Entry 7REP (X-ray diffraction, 2.19 A resolution); this record covers chain A.

[Chain A]
Name: Penicillin G acylase
From: Kluyvera cryocrescens
Notes: EC 3.5.1.11
Amino-acid sequence (770 residues; numbered 1 to 770; the number before each row is that of its first residue):
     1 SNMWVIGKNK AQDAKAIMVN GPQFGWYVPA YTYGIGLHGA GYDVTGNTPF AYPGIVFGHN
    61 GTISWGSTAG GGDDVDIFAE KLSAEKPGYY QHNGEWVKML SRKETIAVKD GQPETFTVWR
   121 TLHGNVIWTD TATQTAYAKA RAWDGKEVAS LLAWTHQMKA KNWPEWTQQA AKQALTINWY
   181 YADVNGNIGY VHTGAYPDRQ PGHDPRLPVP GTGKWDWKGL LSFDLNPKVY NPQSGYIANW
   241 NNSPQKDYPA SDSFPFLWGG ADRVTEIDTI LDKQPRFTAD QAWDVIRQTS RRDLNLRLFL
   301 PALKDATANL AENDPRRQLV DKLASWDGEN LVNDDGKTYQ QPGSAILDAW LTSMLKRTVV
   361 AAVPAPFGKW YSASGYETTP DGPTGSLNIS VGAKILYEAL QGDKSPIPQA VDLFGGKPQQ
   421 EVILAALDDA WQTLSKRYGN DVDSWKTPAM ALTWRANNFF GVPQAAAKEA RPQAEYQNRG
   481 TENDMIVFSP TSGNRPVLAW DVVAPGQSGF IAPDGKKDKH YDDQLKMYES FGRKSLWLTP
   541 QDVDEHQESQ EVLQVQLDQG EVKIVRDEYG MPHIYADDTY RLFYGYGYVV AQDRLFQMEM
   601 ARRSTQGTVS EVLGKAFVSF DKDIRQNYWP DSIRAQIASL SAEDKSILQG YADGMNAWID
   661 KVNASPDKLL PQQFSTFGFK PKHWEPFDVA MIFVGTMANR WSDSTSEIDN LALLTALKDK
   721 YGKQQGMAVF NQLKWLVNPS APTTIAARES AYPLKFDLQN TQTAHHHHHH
Unresolved in the structure: 765-770
Glycans and other covalent adducts: phenylmethanesulfonic acid (PMS) linked to Ser1
Ion coordination: Ca2+: Asp73, Val75, Asp76, Pro205, Asp252, Glu707
Small-molecule neighbours: phenylmethanesulfonic acid (PMS): Pro22, Gln23, Phe24, Phe57, Ser67, Thr68, Ala69, Ile177, Asn241, Met697, Trp701

[In short]
Covalently linked phenylmethanesulfonic acid: at Ser1. Asp73, Val75, Asp76, Pro205, Asp252 and Glu707
coordinate Ca2+.
Chain A is Penicillin G acylase (Kluyvera cryocrescens); the structure, Crystal structure of an engineered
variant of single-chain Penicillin G Acylase from Kluyvera cryocrescens (A1-Ac Rd3CHis), was determined by
X-ray diffraction together with 7REO from the same study.
